3ERS - chain X; structure by X-ray diffraction, 1.87 A resolution.

[Chain X]
Molecule: tRNA-binding protein ygjH
From: Escherichia coli
UniProt: P42589 (YGJH_ECOLI); residue numbers follow UniProt; this construct covers 1-110
Chain sequence (118 residues; numbered 1 to 118; the number before each row is that of its first residue):
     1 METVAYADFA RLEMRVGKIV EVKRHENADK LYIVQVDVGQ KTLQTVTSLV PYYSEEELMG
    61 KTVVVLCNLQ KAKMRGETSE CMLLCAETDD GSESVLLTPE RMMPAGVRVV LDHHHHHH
Not modelled in the structure: 113-118
Differences from the reference sequence: expression tag (111-118)
Reported in the primary citation:
  - contacts within the chain: Asp8-Arg11 (salt bridge)

[Overview]
The paper reports contacts within the chain involving Asp8 and Arg11.
Chain X is tRNA-binding protein ygjH (Escherichia coli); the structure, Crystal Structure of E. coli Trbp111,
was determined by X-ray diffraction.
